Entry 2XNX (X-ray diffraction, 3.30 A resolution); this record covers chains K and M of the 14 polymer chains in the assembly.

== Chain K ==
Name: Fibrinogen beta chain
Source organism: Homo sapiens
Notes: fragment: fragment d, residues 164-491
UniProtKB: P02675 (FIBB_HUMAN); residues 134-461 here correspond to UniProt positions 164-491 (UniProt number = residue number + 30)
Chain sequence (328 residues; row label = number of the first residue in the row):
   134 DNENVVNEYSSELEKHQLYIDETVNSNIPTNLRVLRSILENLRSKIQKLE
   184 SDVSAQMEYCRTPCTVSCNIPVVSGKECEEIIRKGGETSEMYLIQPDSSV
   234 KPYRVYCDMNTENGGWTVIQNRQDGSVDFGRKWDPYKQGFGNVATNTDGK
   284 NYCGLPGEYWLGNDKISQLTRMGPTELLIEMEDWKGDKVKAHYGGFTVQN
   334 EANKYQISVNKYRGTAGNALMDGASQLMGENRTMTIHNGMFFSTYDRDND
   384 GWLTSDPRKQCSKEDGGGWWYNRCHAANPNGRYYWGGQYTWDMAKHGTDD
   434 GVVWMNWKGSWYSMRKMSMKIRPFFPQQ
Disordered / not traced: 134-150, 460-461
Swiss-Prot annotation at these positions:
  - glycosylation: Asn364 (N-linked (GlcNAc...) asparagine)
Disulfides: Cys201-Cys286, Cys211-Cys240, Cys394-Cys407

== Chain M ==
Name: M protein
Source organism: Streptococcus pyogenes
Notes: fragment: bc1 fragment of m1, residues 128-263
UniProtKB: Q48WD8 (Q48WD8_STRP1); residue numbers follow UniProt; this construct covers 128-263
Chain sequence (146 residues; numbered 126 to 271; the number before each row is that of its first residue):
   126 MVWDRQRLEKELEEKKEALELAIDQASRDYHRATALEKELEEKKKALELA
   176 IDQASQDYNRANVLEKELEAITREQEINRNLLGNAKLELDQLSSEKEQLT
   226 IEKAKLEEEKQISDASRQSLRRDLDASREAKKQVEKDLLEHHHHHH
Disordered / not traced: 126-131, 240-271
Sequence notes: expression tag (126-127, 264-271); conflict Ala195 (Thr in Q48WD8)
From the paper describing this entry:
  - conformationally variable residues (register shift): Tyr155, Tyr183

== Chain K / chain M interface ==
Pairs across the interface (9; chain K residue first):
  Arg166(K) - Tyr155(M)
  Arg169(K) - Ala151(M)
  Arg169(K) - Tyr155(M)
  Ser170(K) - Tyr155(M)
  Glu173(K) - Ser152(M)  hydrogen bond
  Glu173(K) - Tyr155(M)
  Glu173(K) - His156(M)  salt bridge
  Arg176(K) - Glu145(M)  salt bridge
  Arg176(K) - Asp149(M)  salt bridge
Other interface residues (no listed pair), chain M (7 interface residues in all): Ile148

== In short ==
5 residues of chain K face 7 of chain M across their interface; the contacts include 1 hydrogen bond and 3
salt bridges. Among the polar pairs are Glu173(K)-His156(M), Arg176(K)-Glu145(M) and Arg176(K)-Asp149(M). The
paper reports conformational variability at Tyr155(M) and Tyr183(M).
Chain K is Fibrinogen beta chain (Homo sapiens) and chain M is M protein (Streptococcus pyogenes); the
structure, BC1 fragment of streptococcal M1 protein in complex with human fibrinogen, was determined by X-ray
diffraction together with 2XNY from the same study.
